PDB entry 1WTC | X-ray diffraction, 1.90 A resolution | chain A

# Chain A
Molecule: Hypothetical protein C320.14 in chromosome III
Organism: Schizosaccharomyces pombe
Notes: EC 5.1.1.16
Reference sequence: O59791 (YCNE_SCHPO); residues 1-323 here = UniProt positions 1-323
Sequence (323 residues; numbered 1 to 323; the number before each row is that of its first residue):
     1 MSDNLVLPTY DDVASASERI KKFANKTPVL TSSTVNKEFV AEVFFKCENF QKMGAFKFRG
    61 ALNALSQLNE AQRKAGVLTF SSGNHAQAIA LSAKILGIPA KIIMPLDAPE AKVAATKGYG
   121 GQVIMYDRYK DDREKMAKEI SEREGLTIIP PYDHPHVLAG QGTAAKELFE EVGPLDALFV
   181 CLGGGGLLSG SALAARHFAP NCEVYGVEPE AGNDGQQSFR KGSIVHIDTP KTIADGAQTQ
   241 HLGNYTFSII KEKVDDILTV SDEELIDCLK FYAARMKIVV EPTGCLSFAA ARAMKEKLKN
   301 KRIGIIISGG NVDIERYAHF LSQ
Unresolved in the structure: 1-5
Covalently attached groups: pyridoxal phosphate (PLP) linked to K57
Metal / ion sites: Mg2+: E208, G212, D214
Residues lining bound ligands:
  - AMP-PCP (ACP; phosphomethylphosphonic acid adenylate ester): N25, Q51, K52, M53, G54, L91, A111, A114, A115, Y119, N311
  - pyridoxal phosphate (PLP): F56, N84, Y152, C181, L182, G183, G184, G185, G186, L187, G236, E281, T283, S308, G309
UniProt features mapped onto this chain:
  - active site (Proton acceptor): K57, S82
  - binding site (ATP): S32, S33, K52, Q87, Y119, K277, N311
  - binding site (Ca(2+)): T79, E208, G212, D214
  - binding site (pyridoxal 5'-phosphate): N84, G183, G184, G185, G186, L187, S308
  - binding site (Mg(2+)): D176, E208, G212, D214
  - binding site (Mn(2+)): E208, G212, D214
  - modified residue: K57 (Lysino-D-alanine (Lys))
From the paper describing this entry:
  - binding site for pyridoxal phosphate: F56, K57, N84, G183 to L187, G236, S308
  - Mg2+ coordination: E208, G212, D214
  - binding site for AMP-PCP: N25, T31 to T34, K52, M53, Q87, A115, Y119, R275, K277, N311
  - mutagenesis - S82A: abolished catalytic activity (racemase activity)
  - mutagenesis - S82A: abolished catalytic activity on d-serine
  - catalytic residues: S82
  - catalytic residues: K57 (proposed by the authors, not directly observed)
  - specificity-determining residues: S82, R133 (by similarity / conservation)

# Summary
Ligands of chain A: AMP-PCP. Covalently linked pyridoxal phosphate: at K57. E208, G212 and D214 form the Mg2+
site. UniProt lists active-site residues K57 and S82, 7 ATP-binding residues, 4 Ca2+-binding residues and 7
pyridoxal 5'-phosphate-binding residues. The paper reports catalytic residues S82 and K57; S82A abolishes
catalytic activity (racemase activity).
Chain A is Hypothetical protein C320.14 in chromosome III (Schizosaccharomyces pombe); the structure, Crystal
Structure of S.pombe Serine Racemase complex with AMPPCP, was determined by X-ray diffraction (same
publication as 2ZR8).
